4CPB - chains A and B of the 4 polymer chains in the assembly; structure by X-ray diffraction, 1.57 A resolution.

== Chain A (and B) ==
Molecule: Pa-I galactophilic lectin
Source organism: Pseudomonas aeruginosa
Notes: chain B of this document is another copy of the same molecule, construct and numbering; everything in this record applies to it too
Reference sequence: Q05097 (Q05097_PSEAE); residues 1-121 here correspond to UniProt positions 2-122 (UniProt number = residue number + 1)
Amino-acid sequence (121 residues; each row starts with the number of its first residue):
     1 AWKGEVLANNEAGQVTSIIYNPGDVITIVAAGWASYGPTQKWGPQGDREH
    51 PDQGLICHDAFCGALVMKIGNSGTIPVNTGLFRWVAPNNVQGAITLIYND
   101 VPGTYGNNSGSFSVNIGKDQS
Modified positions: W33 (2-hydroxy-tryptophan; TRO); C57 (cysteinesulfonic acid; OCS)
Bound ions: Ca2+: Y36, D100, T104, N107, N108 (together with beta-D-galactopyranose)
Small-molecule neighbours: CN8 / beta-D-galactopyranose: Y36, G37, P38, H50, P51, Q53, C62, D100, V101, T104, N107, N108

== Chain A / chain B interface ==
Pairs across the interface (46; chain A residue first):
  T27(A) - T27(B)
  T27(A) - F82(B)
  I28(A) - V29(B)
  V29(A) - I28(B)
  V29(A) - V29(B)  hydrophobic
  V29(A) - G80(B)
  A30(A) - T79(B)  hydrogen bond (backbone-side chain)
  A31(A) - Q45(B)
  A31(A) - T79(B)
  G32(A) - Q45(B)  hydrogen bond (backbone-side chain)
  W33(A) - Q45(B)
  W33(A) - G46(B)
  W33(A) - R48(B)
  W33(A) - F61(B)
  Q40(A) - Q40(B)
  Q40(A) - E49(B)
  K41(A) - R48(B)
  G43(A) - Q45(B)
  P44(A) - Q45(B)
  Q45(A) - A31(B)
  Q45(A) - G32(B)  hydrogen bond (side chain-backbone)
  Q45(A) - W33(B)
  Q45(A) - G43(B)
  Q45(A) - P44(B)
  G46(A) - W33(B)
  R48(A) - W33(B)
  R48(A) - K41(B)
  F61(A) - W33(B)
  T79(A) - A30(B)  hydrogen bond (side chain-backbone)
  T79(A) - A31(B)
  T79(A) - T79(B)
  G80(A) - V29(B)
  L81(A) - V29(B)
  F82(A) - N115(B)
  F82(A) - I116(B)
  F82(A) - G117(B)
  R83(A) - G117(B)
  R83(A) - K118(B)  hydrogen bond (side chain-backbone)
  R83(A) - D119(B)  salt bridge
  N115(A) - F82(B)
  I116(A) - F82(B)
  G117(A) - F82(B)
  G117(A) - R83(B)
  K118(A) - R83(B)  hydrogen bond (backbone-side chain)
  D119(A) - R83(B)  salt bridge
  Q120(A) - Q120(B)  hydrogen bond
Interface residues without a listed pair, chain A (28 interface residues in all): A1, E49
Interface residues without a listed pair, chain B (28 interface residues in all): A1, L81

== In short ==
Chain A and chain B each contribute 28 residues to their interface; the contacts include 7 hydrogen bonds and
2 salt bridges. Polar pairs include R83(A)-D119(B), A30(A)-T79(B) and G32(A)-Q45(B). Chain A binds CN8 /
beta-D-galactopyranose. Y36(A), D100(A), T104(A), N107(A) and N108(A) coordinate Ca2+.
Both chains are Pa-I galactophilic lectin (Pseudomonas aeruginosa). Entry 4CPB (Crystal structure of leca in
complex with a divalent galactoside at 1. 57 angstrom in magnesium) was determined by X-ray diffraction
together with 4CP9 from the same study.
